Entry 8CK6 (X-ray diffraction, 1.90 A resolution); this record covers chain A.

== Chain A ==
Name: cytokinin dehydrogenase
Source organism: Zea mays
Notes: EC 1.5.99.12
UniProt: A0A1D6QQD6 (A0A1D6QQD6_MAIZE); residues 1-539 here correspond to UniProt positions 14-552 (UniProt number = residue number + 13)
Chain sequence (539 residues; each row starts with the number of its first residue):
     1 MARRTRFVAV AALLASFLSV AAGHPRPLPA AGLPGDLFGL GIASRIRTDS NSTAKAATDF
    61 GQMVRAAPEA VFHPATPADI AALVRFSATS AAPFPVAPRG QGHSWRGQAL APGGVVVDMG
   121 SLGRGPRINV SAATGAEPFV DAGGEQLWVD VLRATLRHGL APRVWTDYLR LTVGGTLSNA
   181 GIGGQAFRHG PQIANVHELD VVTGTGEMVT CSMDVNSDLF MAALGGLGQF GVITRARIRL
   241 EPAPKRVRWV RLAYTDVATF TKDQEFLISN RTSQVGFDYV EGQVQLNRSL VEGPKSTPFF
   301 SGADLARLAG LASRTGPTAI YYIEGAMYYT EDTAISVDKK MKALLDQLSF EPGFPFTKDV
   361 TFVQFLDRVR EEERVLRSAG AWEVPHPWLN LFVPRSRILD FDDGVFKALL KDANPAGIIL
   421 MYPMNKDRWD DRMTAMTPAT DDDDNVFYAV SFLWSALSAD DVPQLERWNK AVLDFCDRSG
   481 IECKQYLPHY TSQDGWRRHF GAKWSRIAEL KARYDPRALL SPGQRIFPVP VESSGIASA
Unresolved in the structure: 1-31, 531-539
Covalently attached groups: flavin-adenine dinucleotide (FAD) linked to His103
Ligand contacts:
  - FAD (flavin-adenine dinucleotide): Phe60, Ala97, Pro98, Arg99, Gly100, Gln101, Gly102, Ser104, Trp105, Gln108, Ala109, Met119, Gly144, Thr166, Asp167, Tyr168, Leu171, Thr172, Gly174, Gly175, Thr176, Ser178, Asn179, Gly181, Ile182, Leu227, Gly228, Gly231, Val232, Ile233, Trp382, Trp388, Tyr486, Leu487, Ser521, Gln524
  - UZ3 (2-[[3,5-bis(chloranyl)phenyl]carbamoylamino]-4-methoxy-benzamide): Trp105, Asp167, Ile182, Arg251, Gln283, Val369, Glu372, Leu376, Trp382, Trp388, Asn390, Ile418, Leu420, Tyr422, Ser451, Leu453, Tyr486, Leu487
From the paper describing this entry:
  - binding site for UZ3: Asp167, Glu281, Glu324, Arg368, Val369, Glu372, Trp388
  - catalytic residues: Asp167 (citing earlier work)
  - specificity-determining residues: Glu372 (citing earlier work)

== In short ==
Chain A binds compound UZ3. Covalently linked flavin-adenine dinucleotide: at His103. The paper reports the
catalytic residue Asp167; a binding site for UZ3 at Asp167, Glu281 and Glu324 among others.
Chain A is cytokinin dehydrogenase (Zea mays); the structure, Crystal structure of maize CKO/CKX8 in complex
with urea-derived inhibitor 2-[(3,5-dichlorophenyl)carbamoylamino]-4-methoxy-benzamide, was determined by
X-ray diffraction (same publication as 8CKQ, 8CKT, 8CLW, 8CM2 and 8CJ9).
